Entry 8SKU (electron microscopy, 3.20 A resolution); this record covers chains B and C of the 8 polymer chains in the assembly.

== Chain B (and C) ==
Name: Immunoglobulin heavy constant alpha 1
From: Homo sapiens
Notes: chain C of this document is another copy of the same molecule, construct and numbering; everything in this record applies to it too
UniProtKB: P01876 (IGHA1_HUMAN); residues 120-472 here correspond to UniProt positions 1-353 (UniProt number = residue number - 119)
Amino-acid sequence (353 residues; numbered 120 to 472; the number before each row is that of its first residue):
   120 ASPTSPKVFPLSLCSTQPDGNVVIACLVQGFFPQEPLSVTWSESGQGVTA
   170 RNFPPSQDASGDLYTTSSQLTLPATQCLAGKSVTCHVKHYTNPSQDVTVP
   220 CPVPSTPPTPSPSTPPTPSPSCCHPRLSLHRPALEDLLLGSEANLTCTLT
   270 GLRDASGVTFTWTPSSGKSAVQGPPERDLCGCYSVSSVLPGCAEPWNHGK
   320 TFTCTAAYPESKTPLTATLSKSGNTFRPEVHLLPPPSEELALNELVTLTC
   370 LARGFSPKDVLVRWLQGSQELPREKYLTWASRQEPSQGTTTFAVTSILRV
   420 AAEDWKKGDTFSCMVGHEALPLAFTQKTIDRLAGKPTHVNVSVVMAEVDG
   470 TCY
Unresolved in the structure: 120-241, 455 (chain C: 120-241)
UniProt features mapped onto this chain:
  - glycosylation: Ser224 (O-linked (GalNAc...) serine), Thr225 (O-linked (GalNAc...) threonine), Thr228 (O-linked (GalNAc...) threonine), Ser230 (O-linked (GalNAc...) serine), Ser232 (O-linked (GalNAc...) serine), Thr233 (O-linked (GalNAc...) threonine), Thr236 (O-linked (GalNAc...) threonine), Ser238 (O-linked (GalNAc...) serine), Ser240 (O-linked (GalNAc...) serine), Asn263 (N-linked (GlcNAc...) (complex) asparagine)
Cystine bridges: Cys266-Cys323, Cys369-Cys432
Covalent attachments: N-acetylglucosamine (NAG) linked to Asn263
Reported in the primary citation:
  - specificity-determining residues: Arg346, Leu441 (by similarity / conservation)

== Interface between chain B and chain C ==
Residue-residue contacts (11; chain B residue first):
  Met464(B) with Val460(C), hydrophobic
  Val467(B) with Val458(C), hydrophobic
  Asp468(B) with Lys454(C); Pro455(C); Val458(C)
  Thr470(B) with Ala452(C)
  Cys471(B) with Ala452(C)
  Tyr472(B) with Leu351(C), hydrogen bond (side chain-backbone); Lys446(C); Thr447(C); Ala452(C)
Interface residues without a listed pair, chain C (12 interface residues in all): His350, Pro353, Ile448, Gly453

== Overview ==
6 residues of chain B face 12 of chain C across their interface, with 1 hydrogen bond. Its one hydrogen-bonded
contact is Tyr472(B)-Leu351(C). Covalently linked N-acetylglucosamine: at Asn263(B). From the paper:
specificity determinants Arg346(B) and Leu441(B).
Both chains are Immunoglobulin heavy constant alpha 1 (Homo sapiens). Entry 8SKU (Structure of human SIgA1 in
complex with human CD89 (FcaR1)) was determined by electron microscopy (same publication as 8SKV).
